Entry 4Q92 (X-ray diffraction, 1.90 A resolution); this record covers chains A and C of the 4 polymer chains in the assembly.

== Chain A (and C) ==
Molecule: Betaine aldehyde dehydrogenase
Organism: Staphylococcus aureus subsp. aureus
Notes: EC 1.2.1.8; chain C of this document is another copy of the same molecule, construct and numbering; everything in this record applies to it too
Reference sequence: Q5HCU0 (Q5HCU0_STAAC); residues 1-496 here = UniProt positions 1-496
Sequence (517 residues; each row starts with the number of its first residue; numbers below 1 keep their minus sign (Met-20 is residue -20)):
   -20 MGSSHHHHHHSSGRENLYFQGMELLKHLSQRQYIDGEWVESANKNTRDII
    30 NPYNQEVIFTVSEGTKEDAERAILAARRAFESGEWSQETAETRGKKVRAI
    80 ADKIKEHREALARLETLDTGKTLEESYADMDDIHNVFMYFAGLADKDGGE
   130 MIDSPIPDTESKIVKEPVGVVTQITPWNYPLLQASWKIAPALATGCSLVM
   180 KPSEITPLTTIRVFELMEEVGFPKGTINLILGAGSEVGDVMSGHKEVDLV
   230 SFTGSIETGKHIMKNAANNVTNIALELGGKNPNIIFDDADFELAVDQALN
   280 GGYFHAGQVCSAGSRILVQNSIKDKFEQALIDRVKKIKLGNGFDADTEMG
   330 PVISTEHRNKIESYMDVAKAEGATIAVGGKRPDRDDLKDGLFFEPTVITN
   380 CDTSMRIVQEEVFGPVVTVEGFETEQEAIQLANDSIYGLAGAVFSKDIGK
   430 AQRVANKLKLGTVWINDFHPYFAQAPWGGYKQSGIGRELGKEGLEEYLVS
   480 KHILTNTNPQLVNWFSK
Disordered / not traced: -20 to -1 (chain C: -20 to 0)
Modified residues: Cys289 (s,s-(2-hydroxyethyl)thiocysteine; CME)
Construct notes: expression tag (-20 to 0); engineered mutation Ser234 (Gly in Q5HCU0)
Metal / ion sites: Na+ site 1: Val249 (shared with 2 residues of chain B); Na+ site 2: Gly286, Gly393; Na+ site 3: Lys460, Gly463 (shared with 1 residue of chain B)
Reported in the primary citation:
  - post-translational modification sites: Cys289
  - catalytic residues: Glu255 (by similarity / conservation)
  - specificity-determining residues: Ile28 (proposed by the authors, not directly observed)

== How chain A and chain C interact ==
Residue-residue contacts (29):
  Thr68(A) with Ser133(C); Pro134(C)
  Ala69(A) with Asp132(C)
  Glu70(A) with Pro134(C)
  Lys125(A) with Glu129(C)
  Gly127(A) with Met130(C), hydrogen bond (backbone-backbone); Asp132(C)
  Gly128(A) with Glu129(C); Met130(C), hydrogen bond (backbone-backbone)
  Glu129(A) with Gly128(C); Glu129(C); Met130(C)
  Met130(A) with Gly127(C), hydrogen bond (backbone-backbone); Gly128(C), hydrogen bond (backbone-backbone); Glu129(C); Met130(C), hydrophobic; Lys141(C); Ile142(C)
  Asp132(A) with Ala69(C); Gly127(C)
  Ser133(A) with Thr68(C)
  Pro134(A) with Thr68(C); Glu70(C)
  Glu139(A) with Lys141(C), salt bridge
  Lys141(A) with Met130(C); Glu139(C), salt bridge
  Ile142(A) with Met130(C)
  Ile427(A) with Gln431(C)
  Gln431(A) with Gln431(C)
Also at the interface, not in a pair above, chain A (20 interface residues in all): Asp126, Pro136, Val143, Gly428
Also at the interface, not in a pair above, chain C (21 interface residues in all): Asp124, Lys125, Asp126, Pro136, Val143, Ile427, Gly428

== Overview ==
20 residues of chain A face 21 of chain C across their interface; the contacts include 4 hydrogen bonds and 2
salt bridges. Among the polar pairs are Glu139(A)-Lys141(C), Gly127(A)-Met130(C) and Gly128(A)-Met130(C). The
Na+ site 2 is built by Gly286(A) and Gly393(A). From the paper: the catalytic residue Glu255(A); the
specificity determinant Ile28(A).
Chain A and chain C are both Betaine aldehyde dehydrogenase (Staphylococcus aureus subsp. aureus); the
structure, 1.90 Angstrom resolution crystal structure of apo betaine aldehyde dehydrogenase (betB) G234S
mutant from Staphylococcus aureus ..., was determined by X-ray diffraction together with 4QTO, 4QN2, 4QJE,
4NU9 and 4NEA from the same study.
